7ODG - chains L and S; structure by X-ray diffraction, 1.62 A resolution.

== Chain L ==
Name: Uptake hydrogenase large subunit
From: Cupriavidus necator (strain ATCC 17699 / H16 / DSM 428 / Stanier 337)
Notes: EC 1.12.99.6
UniProt: P31891 (MBHL_CUPNH); residues 1-603 here = UniProt positions 1-603
Amino-acid sequence (603 residues; row label = number of the first residue in the row):
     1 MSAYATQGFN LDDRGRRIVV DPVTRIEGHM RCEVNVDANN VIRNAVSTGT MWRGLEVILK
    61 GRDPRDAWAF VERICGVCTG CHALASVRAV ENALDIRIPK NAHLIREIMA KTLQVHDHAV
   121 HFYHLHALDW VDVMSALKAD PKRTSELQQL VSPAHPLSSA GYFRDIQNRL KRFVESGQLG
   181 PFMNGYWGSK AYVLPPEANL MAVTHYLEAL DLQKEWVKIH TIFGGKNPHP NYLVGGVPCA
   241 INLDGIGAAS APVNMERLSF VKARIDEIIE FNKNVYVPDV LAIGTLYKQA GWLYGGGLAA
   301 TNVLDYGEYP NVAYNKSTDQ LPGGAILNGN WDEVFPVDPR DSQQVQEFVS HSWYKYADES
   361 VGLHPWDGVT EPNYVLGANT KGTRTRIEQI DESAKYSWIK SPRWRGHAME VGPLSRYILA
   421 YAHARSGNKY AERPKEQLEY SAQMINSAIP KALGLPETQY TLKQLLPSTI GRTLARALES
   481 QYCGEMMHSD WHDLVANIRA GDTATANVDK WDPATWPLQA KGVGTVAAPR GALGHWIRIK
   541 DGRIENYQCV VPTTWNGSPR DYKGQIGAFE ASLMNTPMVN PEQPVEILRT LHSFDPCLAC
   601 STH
Disordered / not traced: 1-2, 245-247
Ion coordination: Mg2+: Glu56, Cys549; ni-fe reduced active center Ni: Cys75, Cys78, Cys597, Cys600
Ligand contacts: ni-fe reduced active center (NFU; formyl[bis(hydrocyanato-1kappaC)]ironnickel(Fe-Ni)): Cys75, Cys78, Cys81, His82, Ala528, Pro529, Arg530, Leu533, Val551, Pro552, Thr553, Cys597, Cys600
Swiss-Prot annotation at these positions:
  - binding site (Ni(2+)): Cys75, Cys78, Cys597, Cys600

== Chain S ==
Name: Uptake hydrogenase small subunit
From: Cupriavidus necator (strain ATCC 17699 / DSM 428 / KCTC 22496 / NCIMB 10442 / H16 / Stanier 337)
Notes: EC 1.12.99.6
UniProt: P31892 (MBHS_CUPNH); residues 1-317 here correspond to UniProt positions 44-360 (UniProt number = residue number + 43)
Amino-acid sequence (328 residues; numbered 1 to 328; the number before each row is that of its first residue):
     1 METKPRTPVL WLHGLECTCC SESFIRSAHP LAKDVVLSMI SLDYDDTLMA AAGHQAEAIL
    61 EEIMTKYKGN YILAVEGNPP LNQDGMSCII GGRPFIEQLK YVAKDAKAII SWGSCASWGC
   121 VQAAKPNPTQ ATPVHKVITD KPIIKVPGCP PIAEVMTGVI TYMLTFDRIP ELDRQGRPKM
   181 FYSQRIHDKC YRRPHFDAGQ FVEEWDDESA RKGFCLYKMG CKGPTTYNAC STTRWNEGTS
   241 FCIQSGHGCI GCSEDGFWDK GSFYDRLTGI SQFGVEANAD KIGGTASVVV GAAVTAHAAA
   301 SAIKRASKKN ETSGSEHRSA WSHPQFEK
Disordered / not traced: 1-4, 275-328
Sequence notes: engineered mutation Cys242 (Pro285 in P31892); expression tag (318-328)
Modified positions: Cys20 (S-hydroxycysteine; CSO)
Ion coordination: fe4-s3 cluster Fe: Cys17, Cys19, Cys20, Cys115, Cys120, Cys149; 4Fe-4S cluster Fe site 1: His187, Cys190, Cys215, Cys221; 4Fe-4S cluster Fe site 2: Cys230, Cys242, Cys249, Cys252
Ligand contacts:
  - fe4-s3 cluster (F4S): Glu16, Cys17, Thr18, Cys19, Cys20, Glu76, Gly113, Ser114, Cys115, Cys120, Gly148, Cys149, Pro150
  - 4Fe-4S cluster (SF4), molecule 1: Ile186, His187, Cys190, Arg192, Arg193, Phe196, Cys215, Leu216, Tyr217, Cys221, Gly223, Pro224, Ile243
  - 4Fe-4S cluster (SF4), molecule 2: Ile186, Thr226, Asn228, Cys230, Trp235, Phe241, Cys242, Cys249, Ile250, Gly251, Cys252, Ser253
Swiss-Prot annotation at these positions:
  - binding site ([4Fe-4S] cluster): Cys17, Cys20, Cys115, Cys149, His187, Cys190, Cys215, Cys221
  - binding site ([3Fe-4S] cluster): Cys230, Cys249, Cys252
Reported in the primary citation:
  - 4Fe-4S cluster coordination: Cys230, Cys242, Cys249, Cys252
  - fe4-s3 cluster coordination: Cys19, Cys115

== Interface between chain L and chain S ==
Contacting residue pairs (198):
  Val19(L) - His54(S)  hydrogen bond (backbone-side chain)
  Asp21(L) - Gly53(S)
  Asp21(L) - Ile90(S)
  Asp21(L) - Gly91(S)  hydrogen bond (side chain-backbone)
  Asp21(L) - Gly92(S)  hydrogen bond (side chain-backbone)
  Pro22(L) - Asp46(S)
  Pro22(L) - Ala52(S)
  Pro22(L) - Gly53(S)  hydrogen bond (backbone-backbone)
  Pro22(L) - Glu57(S)
  Thr24(L) - Asp46(S)
  Thr24(L) - Met49(S)
  Thr24(L) - Ala51(S)  hydrogen bond (side chain-backbone)
  Thr24(L) - Ala52(S)
  Arg25(L) - Asp46(S)  hydrogen bond (backbone-backbone)
  Arg25(L) - Thr47(S)
  Arg25(L) - Leu48(S)
  Arg25(L) - Met49(S)  hydrogen bond (side chain-backbone)
  Arg25(L) - Ala50(S)  hydrogen bond (side chain-backbone)
  Ile26(L) - Thr47(S)
  Glu27(L) - Cys17(S)
  Glu27(L) - Thr18(S)  hydrogen bond
  His29(L) - His13(S)  hydrogen bond (side chain-backbone)
  His29(L) - Gly14(S)  hydrogen bond (side chain-backbone)
  His29(L) - Glu16(S)  salt bridge
  His29(L) - Cys88(S)
  His29(L) - Ile90(S)
  Arg31(L) - Gly92(S)
  Thr50(L) - Ser87(S)
  Thr50(L) - Cys88(S)
  Thr50(L) - Ile89(S)  hydrogen bond (backbone-backbone)
  Met51(L) - Leu15(S)  hydrophobic
  Met51(L) - Glu16(S)
  Met51(L) - Ser87(S)
  Trp52(L) - Leu15(S)
  Trp52(L) - Ser87(S)  hydrogen bond (backbone-backbone)
  Trp52(L) - Pro128(S)  hydrophobic
  Trp52(L) - Thr129(S)
  Arg53(L) - Glu16(S)
  Arg53(L) - Cys17(S)
  Arg53(L) - Gln122(S)
  Arg53(L) - Pro128(S)
  Arg53(L) - Thr129(S)
  Leu55(L) - Val121(S)  hydrophobic
  Val57(L) - Pro126(S)  hydrophobic
  Ile58(L) - Val121(S)
  Ile58(L) - Gln122(S)
  Ile58(L) - Ala124(S)
  Ile58(L) - Lys125(S)
  Ile58(L) - Pro126(S)
  Ile58(L) - Pro128(S)
  Arg62(L) - Ala124(S)
  Arg62(L) - Lys125(S)  hydrogen bond (side chain-backbone)
  Arg62(L) - Trp258(S)  hydrogen bond (side chain-backbone)
  Arg62(L) - Asp259(S)  salt bridge
  Arg65(L) - Tyr264(S)
  Asp66(L) - Ser262(S)  hydrogen bond
  Asp66(L) - Phe263(S)  hydrogen bond (side chain-backbone)
  Asp66(L) - Tyr264(S)
  Trp68(L) - His247(S)
  Trp68(L) - Tyr264(S)  hydrogen bond
  Ala69(L) - Trp258(S)
  Ala69(L) - Phe263(S)  hydrophobic
  Phe70(L) - Val121(S)  hydrophobic
  Phe70(L) - Trp258(S)  hydrophobic
  Phe70(L) - Phe263(S)  hydrophobic
  Arg73(L) - Cys17(S)
  Arg73(L) - Val121(S)
  Arg73(L) - Cys149(S)  hydrogen bond (side chain-backbone)
  Arg73(L) - Trp258(S)
  Ile74(L) - Cys17(S)
  Cys75(L) - Cys17(S)  hydrophobic
  Gly76(L) - Cys17(S)  hydrogen bond (backbone-backbone)
  Gly76(L) - Cys19(S)
  Gly76(L) - Glu22(S)
  Val77(L) - Glu22(S)
  His116(L) - Glu22(S)
  His116(L) - Arg26(S)  hydrogen bond
  Leu125(L) - Thr47(S)
  Leu128(L) - Ala50(S)  hydrophobic
  Arg169(L) - Lys33(S)
  Arg169(L) - Asp34(S)  salt bridge
  Arg169(L) - Leu37(S)
  Arg169(L) - Ser38(S)  hydrogen bond
  Phe173(L) - Arg6(S)
  Phe173(L) - Val36(S)
  Phe173(L) - Leu37(S)
  Ser176(L) - Arg6(S)  hydrogen bond
  Gln178(L) - Pro5(S)
  Gln178(L) - Arg6(S)  hydrogen bond (side chain-backbone)
  Gln178(L) - Ser41(S)
  Gln178(L) - Tyr67(S)  hydrogen bond
  Gly180(L) - Leu42(S)
  Gly180(L) - Asp43(S)
  Pro181(L) - Leu42(S)
  Pro181(L) - Met49(S)
  Pro181(L) - Ala50(S)  hydrogen bond (backbone-backbone)
  Met183(L) - Ala51(S)
  Met183(L) - Ile59(S)
  Met183(L) - Glu62(S)
  Met183(L) - Ile63(S)  hydrophobic
  Asn184(L) - Ala51(S)
  Asn184(L) - Gln55(S)  hydrogen bond (side chain-backbone)
  Asn184(L) - Ile59(S)
  Tyr186(L) - Ala50(S)
  Tyr186(L) - Ala51(S)
  Tyr186(L) - Ala52(S)  hydrogen bond (side chain-backbone)
  Tyr186(L) - Gln55(S)  hydrogen bond
  Trp187(L) - Ala50(S)  hydrophobic
  Leu210(L) - Lys33(S)
  Asp211(L) - Leu31(S)
  Asp211(L) - Lys33(S)  salt bridge
  Gln213(L) - Ile25(S)  hydrogen bond (side chain-backbone)
  Gln213(L) - Arg26(S)  hydrogen bond
  Lys214(L) - Arg26(S)
  Lys214(L) - Ser27(S)
  Lys214(L) - Leu31(S)
  Val217(L) - Arg26(S)
  Val217(L) - Asn236(S)
  Lys218(L) - Asn236(S)
  Lys218(L) - Glu237(S)  salt bridge
  Lys218(L) - Thr239(S)
  Thr221(L) - Trp235(S)
  Thr221(L) - Asn236(S)  hydrogen bond
  Thr221(L) - Thr239(S)
  Thr221(L) - Ser240(S)
  Thr221(L) - Ser245(S)  hydrogen bond (backbone-side chain)
  Ile222(L) - Thr239(S)
  Ile222(L) - Ser245(S)  hydrogen bond (backbone-side chain)
  Gly225(L) - Trp235(S)
  Gly225(L) - Ser240(S)
  Gly225(L) - Phe241(S)  hydrogen bond (backbone-backbone)
  Gly225(L) - Cys242(S)
  Gly225(L) - Ser245(S)  hydrogen bond (backbone-side chain)
  Lys226(L) - Cys149(S)  hydrogen bond (side chain-backbone)
  Lys226(L) - Pro150(S)
  Lys226(L) - Trp235(S)
  Lys226(L) - Asn236(S)
  Lys226(L) - Cys242(S)
  Lys226(L) - Cys252(S)
  Asn227(L) - Arg26(S)  hydrogen bond
  Asn227(L) - Trp235(S)
  Asn227(L) - Asn236(S)  hydrogen bond (backbone-side chain)
  Pro228(L) - Cys19(S)
  Pro228(L) - Glu22(S)
  Pro228(L) - Ser23(S)
  Pro228(L) - Pro150(S)
  His229(L) - Cys17(S)  hydrogen bond
  His229(L) - Cys19(S)
  His229(L) - Cys149(S)
  Asn231(L) - Cys242(S)  hydrogen bond
  Asn231(L) - His247(S)
  Tyr232(L) - His247(S)
  Tyr232(L) - Tyr264(S)
  Leu233(L) - Trp205(S)
  Pro238(L) - Ser245(S)
  Pro238(L) - Gly246(S)
  Pro238(L) - His247(S)
  Cys239(L) - Ser245(S)
  Ala240(L) - Asp206(S)
  Ala240(L) - Ala210(S)
  Ile241(L) - Arg211(S)
  Asn242(L) - Arg211(S)
  Ser250(L) - Lys212(S)
  Ser250(L) - Gly213(S)  hydrogen bond (backbone-backbone)
  Ala251(L) - Arg211(S)
  Pro252(L) - Arg192(S)
  Pro252(L) - Gln244(S)
  Pro252(L) - Ser245(S)
  Arg257(L) - Thr239(S)
  Tyr374(L) - Gln83(S)
  Tyr374(L) - Met86(S)
  Arg384(L) - Asp84(S)  salt bridge
  Arg384(L) - Met86(S)
  Thr385(L) - Asp84(S)
  Thr385(L) - Met86(S)
  Thr385(L) - Gly92(S)
  Thr385(L) - Arg93(S)
  Thr385(L) - Pro94(S)
  Arg386(L) - Gly92(S)
  Arg386(L) - Arg93(S)
  Ile387(L) - Met86(S)  hydrophobic
  Ile387(L) - Gly92(S)  hydrogen bond (backbone-backbone)
  Trp398(L) - Gln83(S)
  Trp398(L) - Met86(S)  hydrogen bond (side chain-backbone)
  Trp398(L) - Ser87(S)
  Thr503(L) - Arg211(S)  hydrogen bond
  Ala504(L) - Asp206(S)
  Ala504(L) - Arg211(S)
  Thr505(L) - Asp206(S)  hydrogen bond (backbone-side chain)
  Ala506(L) - Asp206(S)
  Val508(L) - Glu204(S)
  Val508(L) - Trp205(S)
  Trp511(L) - Trp205(S)
  Trp511(L) - Tyr264(S)  hydrophobic
  Glu582(L) - Gln55(S)
  Pro584(L) - Gln55(S)
  Leu588(L) - Ala52(S)  hydrophobic
  Ala599(L) - Glu16(S)
Also at the interface, not in a pair above, chain L (94 interface residues in all): Val20, Gly28, Gly54, His124, Phe182, Gly185, Tyr206, Leu207, Glu215, Phe223, Gly224, Trp353, Pro372
Also at the interface, not in a pair above, chain S (90 interface residues in all): Pro8, Ala28, Tyr44, Ala56, Ala58, Glu97, Ile250

== Overview ==
Chain L and chain S form an interface of 94 and 90 residues respectively; the contacts include 46 hydrogen
bonds and 6 salt bridges. Polar pairs include His29(L)-Glu16(S), Arg62(L)-Asp259(S) and Arg169(L)-Asp34(S).
From the paper: 4Fe-4S cluster coordination by Cys230(S), Cys242(S) and Cys249(S) among others; fe4-s3 cluster
coordination by Cys19(S) and Cys115(S).
Chain L is Uptake hydrogenase large subunit (Cupriavidus necator (strain ATCC 17699 / H16 / DSM 428 / Stanier
337)) and chain S is Uptake hydrogenase small subunit (Cupriavidus necator (strain ATCC 17699 / DSM 428 / KCTC
22496 / NCIMB 10442 / H16 / Stanier 337)); the structure, Crystal structure of the O2-tolerant MBH-P242C from
Ralstonia eutropha in its reduced state, was determined by X-ray diffraction, deposited together with 7ODH.
